Entry 6J6I (electron microscopy, 3.70 A resolution); this record covers chains C and G of the 7 polymer chains in the assembly.

Chain C (and G):
Protein: Disease resistance RPP13-like protein 4
From: Arabidopsis thaliana
Notes: chain G of this document is another copy of the same molecule, construct and numbering; everything in this record applies to it too
Reference sequence: Q38834 (R13L4_ARATH); residues 1-852 here = UniProt positions 1-852
Chain sequence (852 residues; numbered 1 to 852; the number before each row is that of its first residue):
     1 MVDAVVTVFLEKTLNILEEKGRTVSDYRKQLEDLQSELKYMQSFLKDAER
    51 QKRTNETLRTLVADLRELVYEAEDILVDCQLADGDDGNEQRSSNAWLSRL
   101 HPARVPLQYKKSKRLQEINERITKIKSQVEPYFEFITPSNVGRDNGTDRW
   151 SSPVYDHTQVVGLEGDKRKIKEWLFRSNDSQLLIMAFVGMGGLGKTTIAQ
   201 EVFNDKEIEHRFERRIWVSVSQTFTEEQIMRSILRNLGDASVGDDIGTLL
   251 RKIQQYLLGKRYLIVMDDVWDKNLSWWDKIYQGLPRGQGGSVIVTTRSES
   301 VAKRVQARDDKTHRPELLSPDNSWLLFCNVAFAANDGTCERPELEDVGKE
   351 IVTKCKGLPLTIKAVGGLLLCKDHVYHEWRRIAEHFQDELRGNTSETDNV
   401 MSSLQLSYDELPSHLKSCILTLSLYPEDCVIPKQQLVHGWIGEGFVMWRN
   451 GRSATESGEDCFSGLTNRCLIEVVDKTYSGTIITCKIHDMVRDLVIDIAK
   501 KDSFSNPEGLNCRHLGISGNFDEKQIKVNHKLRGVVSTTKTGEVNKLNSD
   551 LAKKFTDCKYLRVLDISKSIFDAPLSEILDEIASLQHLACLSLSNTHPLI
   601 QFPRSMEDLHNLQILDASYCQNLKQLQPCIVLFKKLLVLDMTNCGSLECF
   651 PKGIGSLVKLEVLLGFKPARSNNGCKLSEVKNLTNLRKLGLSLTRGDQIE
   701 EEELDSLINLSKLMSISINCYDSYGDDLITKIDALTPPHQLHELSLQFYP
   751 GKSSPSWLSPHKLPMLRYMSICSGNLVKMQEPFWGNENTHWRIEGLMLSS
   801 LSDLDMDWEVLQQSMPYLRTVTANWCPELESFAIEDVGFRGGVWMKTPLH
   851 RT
Disordered / not traced: 1-22, 81-106, 139-147, 848-852
Ligand contacts: 2'-deoxyadenosine 5'-triphosphate (DTP): R149, Q159, V160, V161, L163, M190, G191, G192, L193, G194, K195, T196, T197, R297, L326, P359, L360, K363
Swiss-Prot annotation at these positions:
  - binding site (ADP): R149, V161, G189 to T196, R297, K363
  - mutagenesis: M1 to T23 (Reduced ability to mediate cell death), M1 to L10 (Reduced ability to mediate cell death as well as an increased sensitivity to the pathogenic biotrophic bacteria Xanthomonas campestris pv. campestris (Xcc)), M1 to V6 (Reduced ability to mediate cell death), F9 (F9A: Reduced ability to mediate cell death as well as an increased sensitivity to the pathogenic biotrophic bacteria Xanthomonas campestris pv. campestris (Xcc); when associated with A-10 and A-14), L10 (L10A: Reduced ability to mediate cell death as well as an increased sensitivity to the pathogenic biotrophic bacteria Xanthomonas campestris pv. campestris (Xcc); when associated with A-9 and A-14), L14 (L14A: Reduced ability to mediate cell death as well as an increased sensitivity to the pathogenic biotrophic bacteria Xanthomonas campestris pv. campestris (Xcc); when associated with A-9 and A-10), I136 (I136E: Reduced oligomerization activity associated with a reduced ability to mediate cell death as well as an increased sensitivity to the pathogenic biotrophic bacteria Xanthomonas campestris pv ...), R149 (R149A: Reduced oligomerization activity associated with a reduced ability to mediate cell death as well as an increased sensitivity to the pathogenic biotrophic bacteria Xanthomonas campestris pv ...), W150 (W150A: Reduced oligomerization activity associated with a reduced ability to mediate cell death as well as an increased sensitivity to the pathogenic biotrophic bacteria Xanthomonas campestris pv ...), S152 (S152E: Reduced oligomerization activity associated with a reduced ability to mediate cell death as well as an increased sensitivity to the pathogenic biotrophic bacteria Xanthomonas campestris pv ...), V154 (V154E: Reduced oligomerization activity associated with a reduced ability to mediate cell death as well as an increased sensitivity to the pathogenic biotrophic bacteria Xanthomonas campestris pv ...), K195 (K195N: Lost effector-triggered immunity (ETI) in response to the Xanthomonas campestris effector XopAC/AvrAC in the presence of PBL2 and RKS1. Abolished XopAC/AvrAC-induced self-association), 12 further mutagenesis entries in UniProt

Interface between chain C and chain G:
Contacting residue pairs - 65 pairs, chain C then chain G:
  R53(C) - Q51(G)
  N55(C) - D47(G)  hydrogen bond
  E56(C) - S43(G)
  E56(C) - K46(G)
  E56(C) - D47(G)
  T57(C) - S43(G)
  T57(C) - F44(G)
  D64(C) - K39(G)  salt bridge
  D64(C) - Y40(G)  hydrogen bond
  K124(C) - D33(G)  salt bridge
  Q128(C) - D33(G)  hydrogen bond (side chain-backbone)
  Q128(C) - S36(G)  hydrogen bond
  Q128(C) - E37(G)
  Q128(C) - K126(G)  hydrogen bond (backbone-side chain)
  V129(C) - Y40(G)  hydrophobic
  Y132(C) - M41(G)
  Y132(C) - F44(G)  hydrophobic
  Y132(C) - K126(G)
  E134(C) - E130(G)
  E134(C) - E134(G)
  F135(C) - F44(G)  hydrophobic
  F135(C) - L61(G)  hydrophobic
  F135(C) - V129(G)  hydrophobic
  F135(C) - F133(G)  hydrophobic
  I136(C) - F44(G)  hydrophobic
  T137(C) - Q51(G)  hydrogen bond (backbone-side chain)
  T137(C) - P138(G)
  W150(C) - I246(G)  hydrophobic
  W150(C) - L250(G)  hydrophobic
  W150(C) - K279(G)
  S151(C) - G247(G)
  S152(C) - G247(G)
  S152(C) - L250(G)
  P153(C) - R251(G)
  V154(C) - Q254(G)
  V154(C) - Q282(G)
  V154(C) - G283(G)
  D156(C) - R286(G)  salt bridge
  S232(C) - D245(G)
  R235(C) - G243(G)  hydrogen bond (side chain-backbone)
  R235(C) - D244(G)  salt bridge
  R235(C) - D245(G)
  N236(C) - T248(G)
  N236(C) - R251(G)  hydrogen bond
  S241(C) - V242(G)
  S241(C) - G243(G)  hydrogen bond (side chain-backbone)
  A333(C) - Q306(G)
  R341(C) - R767(G)
  P342(C) - R792(G)
  E343(C) - M765(G)
  E343(C) - R792(G)  salt bridge
  L370(C) - K303(G)
  L370(C) - Q306(G)
  V375(C) - H742(G)
  V375(C) - R767(G)
  Y376(C) - M765(G)  hydrophobic
  H377(C) - M714(G)
  R380(C) - K712(G)
  R381(C) - N450(G)  hydrogen bond (side chain-backbone)
  R381(C) - G451(G)
  R381(C) - R452(G)
  H385(C) - N450(G)
  D388(C) - N450(G)
  E389(C) - N450(G)
  T397(C) - S275(G)
Also at the interface, not in a pair above, chain C (47 interface residues in all): T60, L61, E117, R121, P131, D148, Y155, E340, H374, E396
Also at the interface, not in a pair above, chain G (52 interface residues in all): R28, K29, R50, N273, L274, S711, Q740, Y817

Summary:
Chain C and chain G form an interface of 47 and 52 residues respectively; the contacts include 10 hydrogen
bonds and 5 salt bridges. Among the polar pairs are D64(C)-K39(G), K124(C)-D33(G) and D156(C)-R286(G). Bound
to chain C: 2'-deoxyadenosine 5'-triphosphate.
Both chains are Disease resistance RPP13-like protein 4 (Arabidopsis thaliana). Entry 6J6I (Reconstitution and
structure of a plant NLR resistosome conferring immunity) was determined by electron microscopy (same
publication as 6J5T).
